9JQN - chains C and L of the 12 polymer chains in the assembly; structure by electron microscopy, 3.03 A resolution.

[Chain C]
Molecule: V(D)J recombination-activating protein 1
From: Mus musculus
Notes: EC 3.1.-.-, 2.3.2.27
UniProtKB: P15919 (RAG1_MOUSE); numbering as in UniProt (aligned over 1-1040)
Sequence (1040 residues; row label = number of the first residue in the row):
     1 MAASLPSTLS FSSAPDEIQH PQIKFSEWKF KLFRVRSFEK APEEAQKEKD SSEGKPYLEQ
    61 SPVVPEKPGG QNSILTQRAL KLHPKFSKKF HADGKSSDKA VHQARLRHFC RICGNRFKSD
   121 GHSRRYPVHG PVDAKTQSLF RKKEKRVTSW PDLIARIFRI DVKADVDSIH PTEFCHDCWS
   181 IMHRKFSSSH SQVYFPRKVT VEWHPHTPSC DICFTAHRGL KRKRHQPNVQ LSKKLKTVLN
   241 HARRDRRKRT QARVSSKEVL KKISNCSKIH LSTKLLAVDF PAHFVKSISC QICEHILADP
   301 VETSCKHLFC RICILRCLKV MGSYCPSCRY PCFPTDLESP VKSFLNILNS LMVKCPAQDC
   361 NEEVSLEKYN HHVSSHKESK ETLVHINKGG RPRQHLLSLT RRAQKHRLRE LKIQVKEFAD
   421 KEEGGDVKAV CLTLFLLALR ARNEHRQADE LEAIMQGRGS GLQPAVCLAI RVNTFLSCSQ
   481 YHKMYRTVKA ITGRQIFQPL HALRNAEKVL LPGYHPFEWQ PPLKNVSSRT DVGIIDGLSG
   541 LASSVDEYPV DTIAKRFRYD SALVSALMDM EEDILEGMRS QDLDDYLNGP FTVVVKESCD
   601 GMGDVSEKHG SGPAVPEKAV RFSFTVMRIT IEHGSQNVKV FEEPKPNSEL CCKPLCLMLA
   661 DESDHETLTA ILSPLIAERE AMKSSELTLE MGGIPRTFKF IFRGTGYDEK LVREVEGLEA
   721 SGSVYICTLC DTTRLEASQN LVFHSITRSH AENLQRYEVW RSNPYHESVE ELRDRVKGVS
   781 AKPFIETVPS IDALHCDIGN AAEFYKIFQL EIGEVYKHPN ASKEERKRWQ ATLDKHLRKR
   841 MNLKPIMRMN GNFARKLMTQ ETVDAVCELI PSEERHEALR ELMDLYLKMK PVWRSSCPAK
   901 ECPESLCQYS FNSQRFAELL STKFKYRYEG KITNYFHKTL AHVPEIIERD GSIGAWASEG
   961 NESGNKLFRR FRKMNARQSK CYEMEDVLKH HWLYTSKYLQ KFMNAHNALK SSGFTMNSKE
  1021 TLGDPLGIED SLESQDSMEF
Not modelled in the structure: 1-460, 1008-1040
Curated features (UniProtKB/Swiss-Prot):
  - zinc finger: Cys290 to Arg329 (RING-type), Leu351 to Lys380 (RAG1-type)
  - DNA-binding region: Gly389 to Gln456 (NBD)
  - binding site (Zn(2+)): Cys266, His270, Cys290, Cys293, His295, Cys305, His307, Cys310, Cys313, Cys325, Cys328, Cys355, Cys360, His372, His376
  - binding site (a divalent metal cation): Asp600, Asp708, Glu962
  - site: Trp893 (Essential for DNA hairpin formation, participates in base-stacking interactions near the cleavage site)
  - cross-link: Lys233 (Glycyl lysine isopeptide (Lys-Gly) (interchain with G-Cter in ubiquitin))
  - mutagenesis: Lys233 (K233M: Abolishes autoubiquitination), His307 (H307A: Displays lower E3 ligase activity and affects the joining step of V(D)J recombination), Cys325 (C325G: Loss of E3 ligase activity and affects the joining step of V(D)J recombination), Arg391 (R391A: Defects in converting nicked products to hairpins; R391L: Impairs DNA-binding and hairpin formation while maintaining some nicking activity), Arg393 (R393A: Impairs DNA-binding and hairpin formation while maintaining some nicking activity), Arg401 (R401A: Allows robust hairpin activity), Arg402 (R402A: Defects in converting nicked products to hairpins), Lys405 (K405A: Reduced hairpin activity), His406 (H406A: Allows robust hairpin activity), Arg407 (R407A: Impairs DNA-binding and reduces hairpin formation without affecting nicking activity), Asn443 (N443A: Impairs DNA-binding; when associated with A-445), His445 (H445A: Impairs DNA-binding; when associated with A-443), 23 further mutagenesis entries in UniProt
Bound ions: Ca2+: Asp600 (shared with 1 residue of chain G); Zn2+: Cys727, Cys730, His937, His942

[Chain L]
Molecule: 15-nt DNA strand
Sequence (15 nucleotides; row label = number of the first residue in the row):
    17 CACAGTGATA CAGCC

[How chain C and chain L interact]
Contacting residue pairs - 17 pairs, chain C then chain L:
  Ser477(C) with DT22(L), hydrogen bond to the phosphate; DG23(L), phosphate contact
  Cys478(C) with DG23(L), hydrogen bond to the phosphate
  Ser479(C) with DG21(L), sugar contact; DT22(L), phosphate contact; DG23(L), hydrogen bond to the phosphate
  Gln480(C) with DG21(L), phosphate contact
  Lys483(C) with DG21(L), salt bridge to the phosphate
  Arg504(C) with DA24(L), salt bridge to the phosphate; DT25(L), base contact
  Met974(C) with DT22(L), phosphate contact
  Asn975(C) with DG23(L), phosphate contact
  Ala976(C) with DT22(L), sugar contact
  Arg977(C) with DG23(L), sugar contact; DA24(L), hydrogen bond to the sugar
  Gln978(C) with DG21(L), base contact
  Lys989(C) with DA24(L), salt bridge to the phosphate
Interface residues without a listed pair, chain C (15 interface residues in all): Glu507, Tyr982, Asp986

[Overview]
The interface between chain C and chain L involves 15 residues on one side and 5 on the other, with 4 hydrogen
bonds and 3 salt bridges. Among the polar pairs are Arg977(C)-DA24(L), Ser477(C)-DT22(L) and
Cys478(C)-DG23(L).
Chain C is V(D)J recombination-activating protein 1 (Mus musculus) and chain L is a 15-nt DNA strand; the
structure, CryoEM structure of mouse RAG SEC-2DNA, was determined by electron microscopy, deposited together
with 9JPU, 9JPX, 9JTS and 9JTU.
